Entry 7JVP (electron microscopy, 2.90 A resolution); this record covers chains A and B of the 5 polymer chains in the assembly.

== Chain A ==
Molecule: Guanine nucleotide-binding protein G(s) subunit alpha isoforms short
From: Homo sapiens
Reference sequence: P63092 (GNAS2_HUMAN); numbering as in UniProt (aligned over 2-394)
Amino-acid sequence (393 residues; each row starts with the number of its first residue):
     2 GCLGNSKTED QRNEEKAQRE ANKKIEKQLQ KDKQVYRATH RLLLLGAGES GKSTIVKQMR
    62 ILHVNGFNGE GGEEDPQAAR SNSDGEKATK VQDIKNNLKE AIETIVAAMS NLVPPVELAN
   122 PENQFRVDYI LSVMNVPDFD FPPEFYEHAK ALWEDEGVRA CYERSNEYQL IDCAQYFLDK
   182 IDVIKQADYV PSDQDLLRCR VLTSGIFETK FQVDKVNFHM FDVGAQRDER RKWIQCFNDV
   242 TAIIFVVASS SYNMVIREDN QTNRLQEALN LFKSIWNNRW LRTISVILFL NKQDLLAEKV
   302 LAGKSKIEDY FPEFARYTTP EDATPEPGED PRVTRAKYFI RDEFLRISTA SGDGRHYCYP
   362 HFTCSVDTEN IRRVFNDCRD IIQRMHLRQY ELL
Disordered / not traced: 2-8, 63-203, 253-260
Differences from the reference sequence: conflict Ala226 (Gly in P63092), Ser366 (Ala in P63092)

== Chain B ==
Molecule: Guanine nucleotide-binding protein G(I)/G(S)/G(T) subunit beta-1
From: Homo sapiens
Reference sequence: P62873 (GBB1_HUMAN); residues 2-340 here = UniProt positions 2-340
Amino-acid sequence (354 residues; numbered -12 to 341; the number before each row is that of its first residue; numbers below 1 keep their minus sign (His-12 is residue -12)):
   -12 HHHHHHHHMG SLLQSELDQL RQEAEQLKNQ IRDARKACAD ATLSQITNNI DPVGRIQMRT
    48 RRTLRGHLAK IYAMHWGTDS RLLVSASQDG KLIIWDSYTT NKVHAIPLRS SWVMTCAYAP
   108 SGNYVACGGL DNICSIYNLK TREGNVRVSR ELAGHTGYLS CCRFLDDNQI VTSSGDTTCA
   168 LWDIETGQQT TTFTGHTGDV MSLSLAPDTR LFVSGACDAS AKLWDVREGM CRQTFTGHES
   228 DINAICFFPN GNAFATGSDD ATCRLFDLRA DQELMTYSHD NIICGITSVS FSKSGRLLLA
   288 GYDDFNCNVW DALKADRAGV LAGHDNRVSC LGVTDDGMAV ATGSWDSFLK IWNG
Disordered / not traced: -12 to 2
Differences from the reference sequence: expression tag (-12 to 1, 341)
UniProt features mapped onto this chain:
  - modified residue: Ser2 (N-acetylserine), His266 (Phosphohistidine)

== Interface between chain A and chain B ==
Contacting residue pairs (65):
  Glu16(A) with Thr86(B)
  Gln19(A) with Arg68(B); Asp83(B), hydrogen bond; Thr86(B); Asn88(B)
  Asn23(A) with Thr87(B); Asn88(B), hydrogen bond; Lys89(B), hydrogen bond
  Ile26(A) with Lys89(B); Val90(B); His91(B); Ala92(B), hydrophobic
  Glu27(A) with Lys89(B), salt bridge
  Leu30(A) with Gly53(B); Lys78(B); Lys89(B)
  Asp33(A) with Leu55(B); Lys78(B), salt bridge
  Lys34(A) with Leu55(B)
  Tyr37(A) with Leu55(B), hydrophobic; Ala56(B)
  Arg38(A) with Leu55(B)
  Gly206(A) with Leu117(B); Asp118(B), hydrogen bond (backbone-backbone); Asn119(B)
  Ile207(A) with Trp99(B); Leu117(B)
  Phe222(A) with Trp99(B)
  Ala226(A) with Asn119(B), hydrogen bond (backbone-side chain); Thr143(B)
  Gln227(A) with Leu117(B), hydrogen bond (side chain-backbone); Asn119(B), hydrogen bond; Thr143(B); Tyr145(B)
  Arg228(A) with Gly162(B); Thr164(B); Thr184(B); Asp186(B), salt bridge
  Glu230(A) with Asp186(B)
  Arg232(A) with Cys204(B), hydrogen bond (side chain-backbone); Asp228(B), salt bridge
  Lys233(A) with Tyr145(B); Met188(B); Cys204(B); Asp228(B), salt bridge; Asn230(B), hydrogen bond; Asp246(B), salt bridge
  Trp234(A) with Leu117(B), hydrophobic; Tyr145(B)
  Gln236(A) with Lys57(B), hydrogen bond (backbone-side chain); Trp332(B)
  Cys237(A) with Lys57(B), hydrogen bond (backbone-side chain); Trp99(B); Met101(B), hydrophobic
  Phe238(A) with Trp99(B); Leu117(B), hydrophobic
  Asn239(A) with Lys57(B), hydrogen bond; Trp332(B)
  Asp240(A) with Lys57(B); Gln75(B); Trp99(B)
  Val241(A) with Trp99(B), hydrophobic
  Trp281(A) with Asp290(B); Asn313(B); Arg314(B)
Other interface residues (no listed pair), chain A (31 interface residues in all): Thr204, Ser205, Glu209, Arg280
Other interface residues (no listed pair), chain B (43 interface residues in all): Tyr59, Asp76, Ile80, Ser98, Gly144, Asp163, Gly185, Phe292

== Overview ==
The interface between chain A and chain B involves 31 residues on one side and 43 on the other; the contacts
include 12 hydrogen bonds and 6 salt bridges. Among the polar pairs are Glu27(A)-Lys89(B), Asp33(A)-Lys78(B)
and Arg228(A)-Asp186(B).
Here chain A is Guanine nucleotide-binding protein G(s) subunit alpha isoforms short and chain B is Guanine
nucleotide-binding protein G(I)/G(S)/G(T) subunit beta-1, both from Homo sapiens. Entry 7JVP (Cryo-EM
structure of SKF-83959-bound dopamine receptor 1 in complex with Gs protein) was determined by electron
microscopy together with 7JV5 and 7JVQ from the same study.
